PDB entry 1FZF | X-ray diffraction, 2.70 A resolution | chains A and C of the 10 polymer chains in the assembly

[Chain A]
Protein: Fibrinogen
From: Homo sapiens
Notes: fragment: fragment double-d
Reference sequence: P02671 (FIBA_HUMAN); residues 111-197 here correspond to UniProt positions 130-216 (UniProt number = residue number + 19)
Sequence (87 residues; numbered 111 to 197; the number before each row is that of its first residue):
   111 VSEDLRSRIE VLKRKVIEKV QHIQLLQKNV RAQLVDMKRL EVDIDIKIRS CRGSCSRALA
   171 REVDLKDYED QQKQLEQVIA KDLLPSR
Unresolved in the structure: 111-125, 193-197

[Chain C]
Protein: Fibrinogen
From: Homo sapiens
Notes: fragment: fragment double-d
Reference sequence: P02679 (FIBG_HUMAN); aligned to UniProt positions 114-431 over residues 89-406 (the alignment contains insertions or deletions, so no single offset holds)
Sequence (319 residues; row label = number of the first residue in the row):
    88 KMLEEIMKYE ASILTHDSSI RYLQEIYNSN NQKIVNLKEK VAQLEAQCQE PCKDTVQIHD
   148 ITGKDCQDIA NKGAKQSGLY FIKPLKANQQ FLVYCEIDGS GNGWTVFQKR LDGSVDFKKN
   208 WIQYKEGFGH LSPTGTTEFW LGNEKIHLIS TQSAIPYALR VELEDWNGRT STADYAMFKV
   268 GPEADKYRLT YAYFAGGDAG DAFDGFDFGD DPSDKFFTSH NGMQFSTWDN DNDKFEGNCA
   328 EQDGSGWWMN KCHAGHLNGV YYQGGTYSKA STPNGYDNGI IWATWKTRWY SMKKTTMKII
   388 PFNRLTIGEG QQHHLGGAK
Unresolved in the structure: 88-101, 394-406
Disulfide bonds: Cys153-Cys182, Cys326-Cys339
Metal / ion sites: Ca2+ site 1: Asp294, Gly296, Asp297, Asp298; Ca2+ site 2: Asp318, Asp320, Phe322, Gly324
Curated features (UniProtKB/Swiss-Prot):
  - cross-link: Gln399 (Isoglutamyl lysine isopeptide (Gln-Lys) (interchain with K-432))

[Interface between chain A and chain C]
Contacting residue pairs (16):
  Lys129(A) with Asp104(C); Ile107(C)
  His132(A) with Ile107(C); Gln111(C), hydrogen bond
  Ile133(A) with Ile107(C), hydrophobic
  Asn139(A) with Tyr114(C)
  Gln143(A) with Asn117(C), hydrogen bond
  Leu150(A) with Leu124(C), hydrophobic
  Asp153(A) with Val128(C)
  Lys157(A) with Val128(C); Glu132(C), salt bridge
  Cys161(A) with Cys135(C), disulfide
  Gly163(A) with Cys139(C)
  Ser164(A) with Cys135(C); Glu137(C), hydrogen bond (side chain-backbone)
  Cys165(A) with Cys135(C), hydrophobic
Interface residues without a listed pair, chain A (15 interface residues in all): Leu136, Val140, Ser160
Interface residues without a listed pair, chain C (15 interface residues in all): Leu110, Leu131, Gln136, Pro138
Inter-chain disulfides: Cys161(A)-Cys135(C)

[Summary]
Chain A and chain C each contribute 15 residues to their interface; the contacts include 1 disulfide bond, 3
hydrogen bonds and 1 salt bridge. Polar pairs include Lys157(A)-Glu132(C), His132(A)-Gln111(C) and
Gln143(A)-Asn117(C). The Ca2+ site 2 is built by Asp318(C), Asp320(C), Phe322(C) and Gly324(C).
Chain A is Fibrinogen and chain C is Fibrinogen, both from Homo sapiens; the structure, Crystal structure of
fragment double-D from human fibrin with the peptide ligand gly-his-arg-pro-amide, was determined by X-ray
diffraction, deposited together with 1FZE and 1FZG.
